Entry 6CNC (electron microscopy, 4.10 A resolution (low resolution: residue-level contacts below are approximate; hydrogen-bond / salt-bridge calls are withheld)); this record covers chains A and Y of the 21 polymer chains in the assembly.

# Chain A
Molecule: DNA-directed RNA polymerase III subunit RPC1
Organism: Saccharomyces cerevisiae (strain ATCC 204508 / S288c)
Notes: EC 2.7.7.6
Reference sequence: P04051 (RPC1_YEAST); numbering as in UniProt (aligned over 1-1460)
Amino-acid sequence (1460 residues; row label = number of the first residue in the row):
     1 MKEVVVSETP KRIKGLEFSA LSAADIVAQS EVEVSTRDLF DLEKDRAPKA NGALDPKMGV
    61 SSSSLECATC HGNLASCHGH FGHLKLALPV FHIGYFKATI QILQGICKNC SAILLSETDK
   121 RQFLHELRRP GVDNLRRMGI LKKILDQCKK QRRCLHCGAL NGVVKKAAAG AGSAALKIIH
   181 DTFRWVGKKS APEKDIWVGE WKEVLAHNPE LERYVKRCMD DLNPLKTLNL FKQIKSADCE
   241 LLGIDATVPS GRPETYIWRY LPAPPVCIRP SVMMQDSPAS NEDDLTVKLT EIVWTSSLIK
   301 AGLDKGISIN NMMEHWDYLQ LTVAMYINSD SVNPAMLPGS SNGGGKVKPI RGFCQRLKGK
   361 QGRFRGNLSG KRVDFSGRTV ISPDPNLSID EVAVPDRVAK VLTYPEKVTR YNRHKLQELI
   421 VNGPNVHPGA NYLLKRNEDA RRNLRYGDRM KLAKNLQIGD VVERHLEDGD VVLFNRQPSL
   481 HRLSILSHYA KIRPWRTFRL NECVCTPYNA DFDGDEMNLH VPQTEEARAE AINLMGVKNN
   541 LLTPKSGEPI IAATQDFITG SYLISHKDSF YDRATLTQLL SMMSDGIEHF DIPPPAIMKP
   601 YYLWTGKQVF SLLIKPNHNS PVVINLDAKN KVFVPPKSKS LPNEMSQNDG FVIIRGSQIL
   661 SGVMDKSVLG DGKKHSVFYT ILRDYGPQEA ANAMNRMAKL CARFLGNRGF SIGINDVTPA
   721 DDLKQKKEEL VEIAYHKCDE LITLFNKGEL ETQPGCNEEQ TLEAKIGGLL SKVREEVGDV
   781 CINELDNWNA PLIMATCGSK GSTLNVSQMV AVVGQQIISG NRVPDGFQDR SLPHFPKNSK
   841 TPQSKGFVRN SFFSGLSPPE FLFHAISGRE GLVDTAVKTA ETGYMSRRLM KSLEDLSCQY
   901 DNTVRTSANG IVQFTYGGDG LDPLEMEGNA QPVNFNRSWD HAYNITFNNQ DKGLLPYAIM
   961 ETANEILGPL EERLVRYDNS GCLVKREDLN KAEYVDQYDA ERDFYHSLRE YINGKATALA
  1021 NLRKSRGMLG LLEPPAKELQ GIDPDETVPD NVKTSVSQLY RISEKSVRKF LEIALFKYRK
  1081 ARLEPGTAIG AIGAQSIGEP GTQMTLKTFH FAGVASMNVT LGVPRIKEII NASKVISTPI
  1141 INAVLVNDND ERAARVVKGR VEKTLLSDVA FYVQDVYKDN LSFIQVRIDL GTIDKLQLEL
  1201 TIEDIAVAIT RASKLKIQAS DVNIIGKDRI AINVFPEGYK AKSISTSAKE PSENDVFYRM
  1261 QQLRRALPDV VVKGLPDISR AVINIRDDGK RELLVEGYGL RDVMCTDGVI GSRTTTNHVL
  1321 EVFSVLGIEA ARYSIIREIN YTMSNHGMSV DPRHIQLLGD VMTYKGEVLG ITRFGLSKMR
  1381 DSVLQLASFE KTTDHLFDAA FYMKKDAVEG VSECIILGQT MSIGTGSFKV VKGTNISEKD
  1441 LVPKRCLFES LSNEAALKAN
Disordered / not traced: 1, 1101-1116, 1237-1251
Bound ions: Zn2+ site 1: Cys67, Thr69, Cys70, Cys77, His80; Zn2+ site 2: Cys107, Cys110, Cys154, Cys157
UniProt features mapped onto this chain:
  - region: Pro858 to Glu870 (Bridging helix)
  - binding site (Zn(2+)): Cys67, Cys70, Cys77, His80, Cys107, Cys110, Cys154
  - binding site (Mg(2+)): Asp511, Asp513, Asp515

# Chain Y
Molecule: 71-nt DNA strand
Sequence (71 nucleotides; each row starts with the number of its first residue; numbers below 1 keep their minus sign (DC-7 is residue -7)):
    -7 CAACTTGGCC ATGGAGTCAT TTTATCTTGT GTCACTTTTA CAGAAAAAGT ATTACTAATA
    53 TATGTTGAAA A
Disordered / not traced: -7 to 0, 30-31

# How chain A and chain Y interact
Residue-residue contacts - 17 pairs, chain A then chain Y:
  Arg152(A) with DT9(Y)
  Ala169(A) with DT17(Y)
  Pro338(A) with DA32(Y)
  Lys358(A) with DT20(Y)
  Gln361(A) with DT24(Y)
  Arg365(A) with DG21(Y)
  Arg372(A) with DC25(Y)
  Pro478(A) with DG23(Y)
  Thr879(A) with DT22(Y)
  Ala880(A) with DT22(Y)
  Gly883(A) with DT22(Y)
  Tyr884(A) with DG21(Y); DT22(Y)
  Arg1373(A) with DT19(Y)
  Glu1390(A) with DT19(Y); DT20(Y)
  Lys1391(A) with DT20(Y)
Also at the interface, not in a pair above, chain A (24 interface residues in all): Lys150, Val186, His315, Leu337, Gly339, Arg378, Ala876, Arg887, Thr1392
Also at the interface, not in a pair above, chain Y (13 interface residues in all): DG8, DC10, DC33

# Overview
24 residues of chain A and 13 residues of chain Y are in contact. Cys67(A), Thr69(A), Cys70(A), Cys77(A) and
His80(A) coordinate Zn2+ site 1. UniProt lists 7 Zn2+-binding residues and 3 Mg2+-binding residues on chain A.
Here chain A is DNA-directed RNA polymerase III subunit RPC1 (Saccharomyces cerevisiae (strain ATCC 204508 /
S288c)) and chain Y is a 71-nt DNA strand. Entry 6CNC (Yeast RNA polymerase III open complex) was determined
by electron microscopy together with 6CNB, 6CND and 6CNF from the same study.
